6CIO - chains A and B; structure by X-ray diffraction, 3.00 A resolution.

# Chain A (and B)
Protein: Pyruvate-ferredoxin oxidoreductase
Source organism: Moorella thermoacetica (strain ATCC 39073 / JCM 9320)
Notes: EC 1.2.7.-; chain B of this document is another copy of the same molecule, construct and numbering; everything in this record applies to it too
UniProt: Q2RMD6 (Q2RMD6_MOOTA); residues 1-1171 here = UniProt positions 1-1171
Chain sequence (1171 residues; numbered 1 to 1171; the number before each row is that of its first residue):
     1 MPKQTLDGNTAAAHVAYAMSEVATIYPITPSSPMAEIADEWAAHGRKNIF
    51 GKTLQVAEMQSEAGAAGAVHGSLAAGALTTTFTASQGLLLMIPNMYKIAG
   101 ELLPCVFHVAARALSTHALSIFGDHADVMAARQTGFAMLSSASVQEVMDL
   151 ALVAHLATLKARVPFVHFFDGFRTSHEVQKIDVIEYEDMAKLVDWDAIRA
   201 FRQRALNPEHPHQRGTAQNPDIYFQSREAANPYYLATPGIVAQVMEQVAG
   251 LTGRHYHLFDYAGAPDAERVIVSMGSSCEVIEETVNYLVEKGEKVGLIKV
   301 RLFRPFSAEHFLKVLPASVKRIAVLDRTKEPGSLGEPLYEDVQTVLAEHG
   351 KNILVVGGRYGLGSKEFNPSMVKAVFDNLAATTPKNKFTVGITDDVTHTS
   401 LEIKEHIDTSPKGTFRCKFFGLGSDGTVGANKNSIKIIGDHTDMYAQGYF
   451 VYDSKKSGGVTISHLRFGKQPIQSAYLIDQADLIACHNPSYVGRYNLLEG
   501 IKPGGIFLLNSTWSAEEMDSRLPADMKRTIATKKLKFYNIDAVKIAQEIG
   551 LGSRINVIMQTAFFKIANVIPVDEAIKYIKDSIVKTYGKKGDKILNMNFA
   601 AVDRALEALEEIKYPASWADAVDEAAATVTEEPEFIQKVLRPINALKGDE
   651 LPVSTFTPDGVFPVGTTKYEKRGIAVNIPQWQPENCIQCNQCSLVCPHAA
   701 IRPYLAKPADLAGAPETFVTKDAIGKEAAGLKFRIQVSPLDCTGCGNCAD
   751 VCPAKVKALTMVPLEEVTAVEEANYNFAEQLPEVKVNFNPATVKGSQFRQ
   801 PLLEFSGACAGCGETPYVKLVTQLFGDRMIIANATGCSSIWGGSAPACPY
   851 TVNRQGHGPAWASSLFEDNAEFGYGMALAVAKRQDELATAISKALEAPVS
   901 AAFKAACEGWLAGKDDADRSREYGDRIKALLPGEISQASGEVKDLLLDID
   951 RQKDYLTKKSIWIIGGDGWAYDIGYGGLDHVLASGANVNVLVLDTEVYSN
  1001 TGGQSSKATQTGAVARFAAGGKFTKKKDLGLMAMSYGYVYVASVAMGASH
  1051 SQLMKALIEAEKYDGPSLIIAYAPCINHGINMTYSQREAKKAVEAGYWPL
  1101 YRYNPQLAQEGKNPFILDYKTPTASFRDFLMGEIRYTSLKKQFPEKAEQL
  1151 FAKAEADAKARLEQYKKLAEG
Not modelled in the structure: 1, 1141-1145, 1171
Metal / ion sites: 4Fe-4S cluster Fe site 1: Cys-686, Cys-689, Cys-692, Cys-752; 4Fe-4S cluster Fe site 2: Cys-696, Cys-742, Cys-745, Cys-748; 4Fe-4S cluster Fe site 3: Cys-809, Cys-812, Cys-837, Cys-1075; Mg2+: Asp-967, Thr-995, Val-997 (together with 2-lactylthiamin diphosphate)
Small-molecule neighbours:
  - 4Fe-4S cluster (SF4), molecule 1: Lys-456, Ala-808, Cys-809, Cys-812, Glu-814, Cys-837, Trp-841, Thr-995, Ser-999, Cys-1075, Ile-1076, Asn-1077
  - 4Fe-4S cluster (SF4), molecule 2: Pro-679, Cys-696, Pro-697, Ala-700, Ile-701, Val-737, Cys-742, Thr-743, Gly-744, Cys-745, Gly-746, Asn-747, Cys-748, Met-761
  - 4Fe-4S cluster (SF4), molecule 3: Trp-681, Cys-686, Ile-687, Gln-688, Cys-689, Asn-690, Gln-691, Cys-692, Ile-735, Cys-752, Pro-753, Ala-758, Leu-759
  - 2-lactylthiamin diphosphate (TDL; 3-[(4-amino-2-methylpyrimidin-5-yl)methyl]-2-(1-carboxy-1-hydroxyethyl)-5-(2-{[hydroxy(phosphonooxy)phosphoryl]oxy}ethyl)-4-methyl-1,3-thiazol-3-ium): Tyr-26, Pro-27, Ile-28, Thr-29, Glu-62, Gln-86, Gly-87, Leu-90, Arg-112, Leu-119, Ile-121, Glu-814, Thr-835, Gly-836, Cys-837, Ser-838, Ile-840, Phe-866, Glu-867, Gly-966, Asp-967, Gly-968, Trp-969, Ile-973, Thr-995, Val-997, Tyr-998, Ser-999, Asn-1000, Thr-1001
UniProt features mapped onto this chain:
  - binding site (pyruvate): Thr-29, Arg-112, Asn-1000
  - binding site (CoA): Ser-424 to Val-428, Lys-456, Asn-556, Asn-598
  - binding site ([4Fe-4S] cluster): Cys-686, Cys-689, Cys-692, Cys-696, Cys-742, Cys-745, Cys-748, Cys-752, Cys-809, Cys-812, Cys-837, Cys-1075
  - binding site (thiamine diphosphate): Glu-814, Cys-837, Asp-967 to Trp-969, Thr-995 to Asn-1000
  - binding site (Mg(2+)): Asp-967, Thr-995, Val-997
From the paper describing this entry:
  - binding site for 2-lactylthiamin diphosphate: Thr-29, Arg-112, Asn-1000

# How chain A and chain B interact
Residue-residue contacts (427; chain A residue first):
  Glu-21(A) with Lys-882(B); Arg-883(B), salt bridge
  Lys-52(A) with Asp-885(B); Thr-889(B), hydrogen bond
  Thr-53(A) with Lys-882(B)
  Gln-55(A) with Leu-878(B); Lys-882(B)
  Ala-57(A) with Tyr-874(B); Leu-878(B), hydrophobic
  Glu-58(A) with His-980(B), hydrogen bond (backbone-side chain)
  Met-59(A) with Glu-871(B); Tyr-874(B), hydrophobic; His-980(B)
  Gln-60(A) with Glu-871(B), hydrogen bond; Gly-976(B); Gly-977(B); His-980(B), hydrogen bond (backbone-side chain)
  Gly-64(A) with Glu-871(B)
  Gly-67(A) with Asp-868(B); Glu-871(B); Phe-872(B)
  Ala-68(A) with Glu-871(B); Gly-875(B)
  His-70(A) with Ser-864(B), hydrogen bond; Phe-872(B)
  Gly-71(A) with Phe-872(B); Gly-875(B); Met-876(B)
  Ser-72(A) with Gly-875(B), hydrogen bond (backbone-backbone); Met-876(B); Ala-879(B)
  Ala-75(A) with Met-876(B), hydrophobic; Ala-879(B), hydrophobic; Tyr-955(B), hydrogen bond (backbone-side chain)
  Gly-76(A) with Arg-883(B), hydrogen bond (backbone-side chain)
  Ala-77(A) with Ala-879(B), hydrophobic; Arg-883(B)
  Leu-89(A) with Pro-93(B), hydrophobic
  Pro-93(A) with Leu-89(B), hydrophobic; Leu-865(B), hydrophobic; Glu-867(B)
  Asn-94(A) with Ser-864(B), hydrogen bond; Leu-865(B); Asp-868(B), hydrogen bond
  Tyr-96(A) with Leu-89(B), hydrophobic; Leu-114(B); Ser-115(B); Thr-116(B); Ala-130(B)
  Lys-97(A) with Ser-115(B), hydrogen bond; Thr-116(B), hydrogen bond (side chain-backbone); Ser-864(B); Leu-865(B)
  Gly-100(A) with Thr-116(B); His-117(B); Pro-658(B); Asp-659(B)
  Glu-101(A) with Asp-659(B)
  Leu-102(A) with Pro-658(B), hydrophobic
  Ala-113(A) with Tyr-223(B)
  Leu-114(A) with Tyr-96(B); Tyr-223(B), hydrogen bond (backbone-side chain)
  Ser-115(A) with Tyr-96(B); Lys-97(B), hydrogen bond
  Thr-116(A) with Tyr-96(B); Lys-97(B), hydrogen bond (backbone-side chain); Gly-100(B); Tyr-223(B); Arg-227(B), hydrogen bond
  His-117(A) with Gly-100(B); Gln-218(B), hydrogen bond; Tyr-223(B); Ser-226(B); Arg-227(B)
  Ala-118(A) with Thr-216(B); Gln-218(B); Tyr-223(B)
  Leu-119(A) with Thr-216(B), hydrogen bond (backbone-backbone); Ala-217(B); Gln-218(B), hydrogen bond (backbone-backbone)
  Ser-120(A) with Gln-218(B); Tyr-223(B)
  Phe-122(A) with Asn-219(B); Pro-220(B)
  Ala-130(A) with Tyr-96(B)
  Arg-132(A) with Arg-132(B); Gln-133(B)
  Gln-133(A) with Arg-132(B); Gln-133(B); Glu-330(B); Pro-331(B)
  Gly-135(A) with Pro-331(B)
  Arg-162(A) with Asp-659(B), salt bridge
  Arg-199(A) with Arg-951(B)
  Arg-202(A) with Arg-883(B)
  Ala-205(A) with Tyr-955(B)
  Leu-206(A) with Ile-830(B); Ala-860(B), hydrophobic; Ala-862(B), hydrophobic; Met-876(B), hydrophobic
  Asn-207(A) with Ala-860(B); Asp-954(B), hydrogen bond (side chain-backbone); Tyr-955(B)
  Pro-208(A) with Asp-827(B); Arg-828(B); Met-829(B); Ile-830(B); His-857(B); Gly-858(B), hydrogen bond (backbone-backbone); Lys-959(B)
  Glu-209(A) with His-857(B); Lys-928(B), salt bridge; Lys-953(B); Asp-954(B); Thr-957(B); Lys-959(B), salt bridge
  His-210(A) with Asp-954(B), salt bridge
  Pro-211(A) with Val-852(B), hydrophobic; Gly-858(B); Pro-859(B); Ala-860(B), hydrophobic
  His-212(A) with Val-661(B); Phe-662(B); Val-664(B); Ala-860(B); Trp-861(B), hydrogen bond (backbone-backbone)
  Gln-213(A) with Gly-660(B); Val-661(B); Phe-662(B), hydrogen bond (backbone-backbone); Gly-842(B), hydrogen bond (side chain-backbone); Gly-843(B); Cys-848(B), hydrogen bond; Trp-861(B)
  Arg-214(A) with Gly-660(B); Val-661(B); Trp-861(B), hydrogen bond (backbone-backbone); Ala-862(B); Ser-863(B), hydrogen bond (backbone-backbone)
  Gly-215(A) with Gly-660(B); Ser-863(B)
  Thr-216(A) with Ala-118(B); Leu-119(B), hydrogen bond (backbone-backbone); Phe-662(B); Gly-843(B); Ala-845(B)
  Ala-217(A) with Leu-119(B); Ile-840(B), hydrophobic; Gly-843(B), hydrogen bond (backbone-backbone); Ser-844(B); Ala-845(B), hydrogen bond (backbone-backbone)
  Gln-218(A) with His-117(B), hydrogen bond; Ala-118(B); Leu-119(B), hydrogen bond (backbone-backbone); Ser-120(B); Phe-662(B); Ala-845(B)
  Asn-219(A) with Phe-122(B); Ser-454(B)
  Pro-220(A) with Phe-122(B); Gly-363(B); Ser-364(B); Lys-365(B), hydrogen bond (backbone-side chain)
  Asp-221(A) with Lys-365(B), hydrogen bond (backbone-side chain); Ile-643(B); Gly-648(B); Asp-649(B)
  Ile-222(A) with Ile-643(B), hydrophobic; Phe-656(B), hydrophobic; Ala-845(B), hydrophobic
  Tyr-223(A) with Ala-113(B); Leu-114(B), hydrogen bond (side chain-backbone); Thr-116(B); His-117(B); Ala-118(B); Ser-120(B); Leu-362(B); Gly-363(B)
  Phe-224(A) with Arg-359(B); Tyr-360(B), hydrophobic; Gly-361(B); Leu-362(B), hydrophobic; Lys-365(B); Thr-389(B); Val-390(B); Ile-392(B), hydrophobic
  Gln-225(A) with Lys-365(B), hydrogen bond; Ile-392(B); Gly-648(B), hydrogen bond (side chain-backbone); Asp-649(B); Leu-651(B), hydrogen bond (side chain-backbone); Val-653(B); Phe-656(B)
  Ser-226(A) with His-117(B); Phe-656(B)
  Arg-227(A) with Thr-116(B); His-117(B); Lys-329(B), hydrogen bond (side chain-backbone); Pro-331(B)
  Glu-228(A) with Lys-329(B), salt bridge; Arg-359(B), salt bridge; Thr-389(B); Ile-392(B); Thr-399(B)
  Ala-229(A) with Val-653(B), hydrophobic; Phe-656(B); Thr-657(B); Pro-658(B)
  Ala-230(A) with Pro-658(B)
  Asn-231(A) with Lys-329(B), hydrogen bond; Thr-397(B), hydrogen bond
  Pro-232(A) with Val-396(B), hydrophobic
  Tyr-233(A) with Pro-658(B), hydrophobic
  Tyr-234(A) with Pro-331(B); Gly-332(B)
  Leu-235(A) with Thr-397(B)
  Arg-304(A) with Ser-333(B)
  Pro-305(A) with Gly-332(B)
  Phe-306(A) with Gly-332(B), hydrogen bond (backbone-backbone); Leu-334(B), hydrophobic
  Lys-329(A) with Arg-227(B); Glu-228(B), salt bridge; Asn-231(B), hydrogen bond
  Glu-330(A) with Gln-133(B)
  Pro-331(A) with Arg-227(B); Tyr-234(B)
  Gly-332(A) with Tyr-234(B); Pro-305(B); Phe-306(B), hydrogen bond (backbone-backbone)
  Ser-333(A) with Arg-304(B)
  Leu-334(A) with Asp-341(B); Thr-344(B); Val-345(B); Glu-348(B)
  Tyr-339(A) with Thr-344(B); Glu-348(B), hydrogen bond
  Glu-340(A) with Glu-340(B); Asp-341(B); Thr-344(B)
  Asp-341(A) with Leu-334(B); Glu-340(B)
  Gln-343(A) with Thr-344(B); Ala-347(B)
  Thr-344(A) with Leu-334(B); Tyr-339(B); Glu-340(B); Gln-343(B)
  Val-345(A) with Leu-334(B), hydrophobic
  Ala-347(A) with Gln-343(B)
  Glu-348(A) with Tyr-339(B), hydrogen bond; Asn-386(B); Lys-387(B), salt bridge
  Arg-359(A) with Phe-224(B); Glu-228(B), salt bridge
  Tyr-360(A) with Phe-224(B), hydrophobic
  Gly-361(A) with Phe-224(B)
  Leu-362(A) with Phe-224(B), hydrophobic
  Gly-363(A) with Pro-220(B); Tyr-223(B)
  Ser-364(A) with Pro-220(B)
  Lys-365(A) with Pro-220(B), hydrogen bond (side chain-backbone); Asp-221(B), hydrogen bond (side chain-backbone); Phe-224(B); Gln-225(B), hydrogen bond
  Asn-386(A) with Glu-348(B)
  Lys-387(A) with Glu-348(B), salt bridge
  Thr-389(A) with Phe-224(B); Glu-228(B)
  Val-390(A) with Phe-224(B)
  Ile-392(A) with Phe-224(B), hydrophobic; Gln-225(B); Glu-228(B)
  Val-396(A) with Pro-232(B), hydrophobic
  Thr-397(A) with Asn-231(B), hydrogen bond; Leu-235(B)
  Ser-454(A) with Asn-219(B), hydrogen bond
  Ile-643(A) with Asp-221(B); Ile-222(B), hydrophobic
  Gly-648(A) with Asp-221(B); Gln-225(B), hydrogen bond (backbone-side chain)
  Asp-649(A) with Pro-220(B); Asp-221(B)
  Leu-651(A) with Gln-225(B), hydrogen bond (backbone-side chain)
  Val-653(A) with Gln-225(B); Ala-229(B), hydrophobic
  Phe-656(A) with Ile-222(B), hydrophobic; Gln-225(B); Ser-226(B)
  Thr-657(A) with Ala-229(B)
  Pro-658(A) with Gly-100(B); Leu-102(B); Ala-229(B); Tyr-233(B), hydrophobic
  Asp-659(A) with Gly-100(B); Glu-101(B); Arg-162(B), salt bridge
  Gly-660(A) with Gln-213(B); Arg-214(B); Gly-215(B)
  Val-661(A) with His-212(B); Gln-213(B); Arg-214(B)
  Phe-662(A) with His-212(B); Gln-213(B), hydrogen bond (backbone-backbone); Thr-216(B); Gln-218(B)
  Val-664(A) with Pro-211(B), hydrophobic; His-212(B)
  Asp-827(A) with Pro-208(B)
  Arg-828(A) with Pro-208(B)
  Met-829(A) with Pro-208(B)
  Ile-830(A) with Leu-206(B); Pro-208(B)
  Gly-842(A) with Gln-213(B), hydrogen bond (backbone-side chain)
  Gly-843(A) with Gln-213(B); Thr-216(B); Ala-217(B), hydrogen bond (backbone-backbone)
  Ser-844(A) with Ala-217(B)
  Ala-845(A) with Thr-216(B); Ala-217(B), hydrogen bond (backbone-backbone); Gln-218(B)
  Cys-848(A) with Gln-213(B), hydrogen bond
  Val-852(A) with Pro-211(B), hydrophobic
  Gly-856(A) with Pro-211(B)
  His-857(A) with Pro-208(B); Glu-209(B), hydrogen bond (side chain-backbone)
  Gly-858(A) with Pro-208(B), hydrogen bond (backbone-backbone); Pro-211(B)
  Pro-859(A) with Pro-211(B)
  Ala-860(A) with Leu-206(B), hydrophobic; Asn-207(B); His-212(B)
  Trp-861(A) with Leu-206(B); His-212(B), hydrogen bond (backbone-backbone); Gln-213(B); Arg-214(B), hydrogen bond (backbone-backbone)
  Ala-862(A) with Leu-206(B), hydrophobic; Arg-214(B)
  Ser-863(A) with Lys-97(B); Arg-214(B), hydrogen bond (backbone-backbone); Gly-215(B)
  Ser-864(A) with His-70(B), hydrogen bond; Asn-94(B), hydrogen bond; Lys-97(B)
  Leu-865(A) with Pro-93(B), hydrophobic; Asn-94(B); Lys-97(B)
  Asp-868(A) with Gly-67(B); Asn-94(B), hydrogen bond
  Glu-871(A) with Met-59(B); Gln-60(B), hydrogen bond; Gly-64(B); Gly-67(B); Ala-68(B)
  Phe-872(A) with Gly-67(B); His-70(B); Gly-71(B)
  Tyr-874(A) with Ala-57(B); Met-59(B), hydrophobic
  Gly-875(A) with Ala-68(B); Gly-71(B); Ser-72(B), hydrogen bond (backbone-backbone)
  Met-876(A) with Gly-71(B); Ser-72(B); Ala-75(B), hydrophobic; Leu-206(B), hydrophobic
  Leu-878(A) with Gln-55(B); Ala-57(B), hydrophobic
  Ala-879(A) with Ser-72(B); Ala-75(B), hydrophobic; Ala-77(B), hydrophobic
  Lys-882(A) with Glu-21(B); Thr-53(B), hydrogen bond (side chain-backbone); Gln-55(B)
  Arg-883(A) with Glu-21(B), salt bridge; Gly-76(B), hydrogen bond (side chain-backbone); Ala-77(B); Arg-202(B)
  Asp-885(A) with Lys-52(B)
  Glu-886(A) with Arg-202(B), salt bridge
  Thr-889(A) with Lys-52(B), hydrogen bond
  Lys-928(A) with Glu-209(B), salt bridge
  Arg-951(A) with Arg-199(B)
  Lys-953(A) with Glu-209(B)
  Asp-954(A) with Asn-207(B), hydrogen bond (backbone-side chain); Glu-209(B); His-210(B), salt bridge
  Tyr-955(A) with Ala-75(B), hydrogen bond (side chain-backbone); Ala-205(B); Asn-207(B)
  Thr-957(A) with Glu-209(B)
  Lys-959(A) with Asn-207(B); Pro-208(B); Glu-209(B), salt bridge
  Tyr-975(A) with Tyr-975(B), hydrogen bond; Asp-979(B)
  Gly-977(A) with Gln-60(B)
  Asp-979(A) with Tyr-975(B); Lys-1007(B); Lys-1027(B), salt bridge
  His-980(A) with Glu-58(B), hydrogen bond (side chain-backbone); Met-59(B); Gln-60(B); Lys-1007(B), hydrogen bond
  Ala-983(A) with Thr-1024(B)
  Ser-984(A) with Thr-1024(B)
  Lys-1007(A) with Asp-979(B); His-980(B), hydrogen bond
  Thr-1024(A) with Ala-983(B); Ser-984(B); Tyr-1038(B)
  Lys-1025(A) with Ser-1035(B); Tyr-1036(B), hydrogen bond (side chain-backbone); Tyr-1038(B)
  Lys-1027(A) with Asp-979(B), salt bridge; Tyr-1036(B)
  Leu-1031(A) with Ser-1035(B)
  Met-1032(A) with Asp-979(B); Met-1032(B); Ser-1035(B); Tyr-1036(B)
  Ser-1035(A) with Leu-1031(B); Met-1032(B)
  Tyr-1036(A) with Lys-1025(B), hydrogen bond (backbone-side chain); Lys-1027(B); Met-1032(B)
  Tyr-1038(A) with Thr-1024(B); Lys-1025(B)
Also at the interface, not in a pair above, chain A (188 interface residues in all): Val-22, Leu-90, Ile-92, Asp-124, Met-129, Ala-308, Asp-394, Thr-399, Ile-840, Ala-847, Tyr-850, Glu-867, Val-880, Tyr-971, Gly-976, Gly-1037
Also at the interface, not in a pair above, chain B (189 interface residues in all): Val-22, Thr-24, Leu-90, Ile-92, Asp-124, Met-129, Gly-135, Ala-230, Ala-308, Asp-394, Pro-652, Pro-663, Ala-847, Gly-856, Val-880, Glu-886, Tyr-971

# Summary
188 residues of chain A and 189 residues of chain B are in contact; the contacts include 79 hydrogen bonds and
19 salt bridges. Polar pairs include Glu-21(A)/Arg-883(B), Arg-162(A)/Asp-659(B) and Glu-209(A)/Lys-928(B).
Bound to chain A: 3 copies of 4Fe-4S cluster and 2-lactylthiamin diphosphate. The paper reports a binding site
for 2-lactylthiamin diphosphate at Thr-29(A), Arg-112(A) and Asn-1000(A).
Chain A and chain B are both Pyruvate-ferredoxin oxidoreductase (Moorella thermoacetica (strain ATCC 39073 /
JCM 9320)); the structure, Pyruvate:ferredoxin oxidoreductase from Moorella thermoacetica with lactyl-TPP
bound, was determined by X-ray diffraction (same publication as 6CIQ).
